PDB entry 7PI7 | X-ray diffraction, 2.72 A resolution | chains B and C of the 3 polymer chains in the assembly

Chain B:
Molecule: Monoclonal antibody Cy.002 heavy chain
From: Gallus gallus
Notes: antibody fragment or engineered binder
Chain sequence (221 residues; each row starts with the number of its first residue):
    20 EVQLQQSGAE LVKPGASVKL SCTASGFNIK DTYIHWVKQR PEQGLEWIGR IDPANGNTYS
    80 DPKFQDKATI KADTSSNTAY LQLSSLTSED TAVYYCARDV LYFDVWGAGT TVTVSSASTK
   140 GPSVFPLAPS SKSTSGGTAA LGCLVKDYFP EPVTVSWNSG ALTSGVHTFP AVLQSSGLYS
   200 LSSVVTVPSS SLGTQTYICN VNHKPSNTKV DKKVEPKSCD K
Not modelled in the structure: 138-140, 239-240
Disulfides: Cys-41/Cys-115, Cys-162/Cys-218

Chain C:
Molecule: Monoclonal antibody Cy.002 light chain
From: Gallus gallus
Notes: antibody fragment or engineered binder
Chain sequence (217 residues; row label = number of the first residue in the row):
    21 DIVLTQSPAS LAVSLGQRAT ISCRASESVD SYGNSFMHWY QQKPGQPPKL LISRASNLES
    81 GIPARFSGSG SRTDFTLTIN PVEADDVATY YCQQSNEDRT FGGGTKLEIE RTVAAPSVFI
   141 FPPSDEQLKS GTASVVCLLN NFYPREAKVQ WKVDNALQSG NSQESVTEQD SKDSTYSLSS
   201 TLTLSKADYE KHKVYACEVT HQGLSSPVTK SFNRGEC
Not modelled in the structure: 237
Disulfides: Cys-43/Cys-112, Cys-157/Cys-217

Interface between chain B and chain C:
Pairs across the interface (73):
  His-54(B) / Arg-119(C)
  Val-56(B) / Phe-121(C)  hydrophobic
  Gln-58(B) / Gln-62(C)  hydrogen bond
  Gln-58(B) / Tyr-111(C)
  Gln-62(B) / Tyr-111(C)
  Gly-63(B) / Tyr-111(C)
  Leu-64(B) / Gln-62(C)
  Leu-64(B) / Pro-68(C)  hydrophobic
  Leu-64(B) / Tyr-111(C)  hydrophobic
  Leu-64(B) / Phe-121(C)  hydrophobic
  Trp-66(B) / Arg-119(C)
  Tyr-78(B) / Asp-118(C)
  Lys-82(B) / Asp-21(C)  salt bridge
  Tyr-114(B) / Gln-62(C)  hydrogen bond
  Tyr-114(B) / Gln-66(C)
  Tyr-114(B) / Pro-67(C)  hydrophobic
  Asp-118(B) / Arg-119(C)  salt bridge
  Leu-120(B) / His-58(C)  hydrogen bond (backbone-side chain)
  Leu-120(B) / Ser-115(C)  hydrogen bond (backbone-side chain)
  Tyr-121(B) / His-58(C)
  Tyr-121(B) / Tyr-60(C)
  Tyr-121(B) / Leu-70(C)  hydrophobic
  Tyr-121(B) / Ser-73(C)
  Tyr-121(B) / Arg-74(C)  hydrogen bond
  Phe-122(B) / Tyr-60(C)  hydrogen bond (backbone-side chain)
  Phe-122(B) / Leu-70(C)
  Phe-122(B) / Gln-113(C)
  Phe-122(B) / Phe-121(C)  hydrophobic
  Asp-123(B) / Leu-70(C)
  Trp-125(B) / Tyr-60(C)
  Trp-125(B) / Pro-68(C)
  Gly-126(B) / Pro-67(C)
  Phe-144(B) / Ser-144(C)
  Phe-144(B) / Gln-147(C)
  Pro-145(B) / Ser-144(C)
  Pro-145(B) / Glu-146(C)
  Leu-146(B) / Phe-141(C)
  Leu-146(B) / Val-156(C)  hydrophobic
  Ala-147(B) / Phe-141(C)
  Lys-151(B) / Ile-140(C)
  Lys-151(B) / Lys-230(C)  hydrogen bond (backbone-side chain)
  Lys-151(B) / Ser-231(C)
  Lys-151(B) / Phe-232(C)
  Ser-152(B) / Phe-139(C)
  Ser-152(B) / Ile-140(C)
  Ala-159(B) / Phe-139(C)  hydrophobic
  Ala-159(B) / Phe-141(C)
  Ala-159(B) / Leu-158(C)  hydrophobic
  Leu-160(B) / Phe-141(C)
  Leu-163(B) / Ser-154(C)
  Lys-165(B) / Gln-147(C)
  Lys-165(B) / Ser-154(C)
  His-186(B) / Asn-160(C)
  His-186(B) / Asn-161(C)  hydrogen bond
  His-186(B) / Ser-197(C)  hydrogen bond
  Thr-187(B) / Thr-187(C)
  Phe-188(B) / Leu-158(C)  hydrophobic
  Phe-188(B) / Ser-185(C)
  Phe-188(B) / Thr-187(C)
  Phe-188(B) / Ser-197(C)
  Phe-188(B) / Leu-198(C)
  Phe-188(B) / Ser-199(C)
  Pro-189(B) / Ser-185(C)  hydrogen bond (backbone-side chain)
  Pro-189(B) / Val-186(C)
  Val-191(B) / Glu-184(C)
  Leu-192(B) / Gln-183(C)
  Gln-193(B) / Gln-183(C)
  Ser-201(B) / Ser-199(C)  hydrogen bond
  Val-203(B) / Leu-158(C)  hydrophobic
  Thr-205(B) / Asn-160(C)
  Lys-231(B) / Glu-146(C)  salt bridge
  Lys-236(B) / Asp-145(C)  salt bridge
  Cys-238(B) / Glu-236(C)
Also at the interface, not in a pair above, chain B (45 interface residues in all): Ala-127, Ser-149, Thr-153, Ser-154, Ser-194
Also at the interface, not in a pair above, chain C (45 interface residues in all): Phe-56, Glu-79, Gly-123, Pro-142, Thr-152

Overview:
Chain B and chain C each contribute 45 residues to their interface; the contacts include 11 hydrogen bonds and
4 salt bridges. Polar pairs include Lys-82(B)/Asp-21(C), Asp-118(B)/Arg-119(C) and Lys-231(B)/Glu-146(C).
Chain B is Monoclonal antibody Cy.002 heavy chain and chain C is Monoclonal antibody Cy.002 light chain, both
from Gallus gallus; the structure, PfCyRPA bound to monoclonal antibody Cy.002 Fab fragment, was determined by
X-ray diffraction.
